2UUB - chains A and H of the 23 polymer chains in the assembly; structure by X-ray diffraction, 2.80 A resolution.

[Chain A]
Molecule: 16S Ribosomal RNA
Organism: Thermus thermophilus
Sequence (1522 nucleotides; row label = number of the first residue in the row; note: 44 numbers in that range are skipped by the numbering (no residue carries them; nothing is unmodelled there); a row labelled like 189A-189L holds insertion residues (189A, then the next letters in order); numbering starts at 0):
     0 UUUGUUGGAG AGUUUGAUCC UGGCUCAGGG UGAACGCUGG CGGCGUGCCU AAGACAUGCA
    60 AGUCGUGCGG GCCG
    76 CGGGGUUUU
    88 ACUCCG
    96 UGGUCAGCGG CGGACGGGUG AGUAACGCGU GGGU
  129A G
   130 ACCUACCCGG AAGAGGGGGA CAACCCGGGG AAACUCGGGC UAAUCCCCCA UGUGGACCCG
189A-189L CCCCUUGGGGUG
   190 UGUCCAAAGG GCUUU
   216 GCCCGCUUCC GGAUGGGCCC GCGUCCCAUC AGCUAGUUGG UGGGGUAAUG GCCCACCAAG
   276 GCGACGACGG GUAGCCGGUC UGAGAGGAUG GCCGGCCACA GGGGCACUGA GACACGGGCC
   336 CCACUCCUAC GGGAGGCAGC AGUUAGGAAU CUUCCGCAAU GGGCGCAAGC CUGACGGAGC
   396 GACGCCGCUU GGAGGAAGAA GCCCUUCGGG GUGUAAACUC CUGA
   441 ACCCGGGACG AAACCCCC
   460 GA
   470 CGAGGGGA
   479 CUGACGGUAC CGGGGUAA
   498 UAGCGCCGGC CAACUCCGUG CCAGCAGCCG CGGUAAUACG GAGGGCGCGA GCGUUACCCG
   558 GAUUCACUGG GCGUAAAGGG CGUGUAGGCG GCCUGGGGCG UCCCAUGUGA AAGACCACGG
   618 CUCAACCGUG GGGGAGCGUG GGAUACGCUC AGGCUAGACG GUGGGAGAGG GUGGUGGAAU
   678 UCCCGGAGUA GCGGUGAAAU GCGCAGAUAC CGGGAGGAAC GCCGAUGGCG AAGGCAGCCA
   738 CCUGGUCCAC CCGUGACGCU GAGGCGCGAA AGCGUGGGGA GCAAACCGGA UUAGAUACCC
   798 GGGUAGUCCA CGCCCUAAAC GAUGCGCGCU AGGUCUCUGG GUCU
   848 CCUGGGGGCC GAAGCUAACG CGUUAAGCGC GCCGCCUGGG GAGUACGGCC GCAAGGCUGA
   908 AACUCAAAGG AAUUGACGGG GGCCCGCACA AGCGGUGGAG CAUGUGGUUU AAUUCGAAGC
   968 AACGCGAAGA ACCUUACCAG GCCUUGACAU GCUA
 1001A G
  1002 GGAACCCGGG UGAAAGCCUG GGGUGCCCC
1030A-1030D GCGA
  1031 GGGGAGCCCU AGCACAGGUG CUGCAUGGCC GUCGUCAGCU CGUGCCGUGA GGUGUUGGGU
  1091 UAAGUCCCGC AACGAGCGCA ACCCCCGCCG UUAGUUGCCA GCGGUUCGGC CGGGCACUCU
  1151 AACGGGACUG CCCGCG
  1168 AAAGCGGGAG GAAGGAGGGG ACGACGUCUG GUCAGCAUGG CCCUUACGGC CUGGGCGACA
  1228 CACGUGCUAC AAUGCCCACU ACAAAGCGAU GCCACCCGGC AACGGGGAGC UAAUCGCAAA
  1288 AAGGUGGGCC CAGUUCGGAU UGGGGUCUGC AACCCGACCC CAUGAAGCCG GAAUCGCUAG
  1348 UAAUCGCGGA UCAGCC
 1363A A
  1364 UGCCGCGGUG AAUACGUUCC CGGGCCUUGU ACACACCGCC CGUCACGCCA UGGGAGCGGG
  1424 CUCUACCCGA AGUCGCCGG
1442A-1442B GA
  1443 GCCUA
  1452 C
  1456 GGGCAGGCGC CGAGGGUAGG GCCCGUGACU GGGGCGAAGU CGUAACAAGG UAGCUGUACC
  1516 GGAAGGUGCG GCUGGAUCAC CUCCUUUCU
Unresolved in the structure: 0-4, 1534-1538
Metal / ion sites: Mg2+ site 1: U12, G22; Mg2+ site 2: U12, C526, A914; Mg2+ site 3: G15, U920; Mg2+ site 4 near G21 (its only coordinating residue here); Mg2+ site 5: A33, C398; Mg2+ site 6: U37, G38; Mg2+ site 7: C48, U114; Mg2+ site 8: C48, G115; Mg2+ site 9 near A53 (its only coordinating residue here); Mg2+ site 10: C58, U387, G388; Mg2+ site 11: A59, U387; Mg2+ site 12: G61, U62, G105; 126 more Mg2+ sites not listed; 23 more K+ sites not listed
Small-molecule neighbours: paromomycin (PAR): G1405, U1406, C1407, A1408, C1409, G1489, C1490, G1491, A1492, A1493, G1494, U1495, C1496
What the authors report for this chain:
  - Mg2+ coordination: C518
  - conformationally variable residues: G530

[Chain H]
Protein: 30S ribosomal protein S8
Organism: Thermus thermophilus
Reference sequence: Q5SHQ2 (RS8_THET8); residue numbers follow UniProt; this construct covers 1-138
Chain sequence (138 residues; row label = number of the first residue in the row):
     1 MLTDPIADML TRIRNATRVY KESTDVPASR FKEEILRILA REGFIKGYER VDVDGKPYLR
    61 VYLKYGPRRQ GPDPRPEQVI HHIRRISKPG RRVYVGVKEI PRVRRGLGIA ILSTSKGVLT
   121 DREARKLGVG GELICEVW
Metal / ion sites: Mg2+ near Ile83 (its only coordinating residue here)

[Interface between chain A and chain H]
Pairs across the interface (76; chain A residue first):
  C564(A) with Arg91(H), hydrogen bond to the sugar
  C586(A) with Pro89(H), phosphate contact; Gly90(H), sugar contact
  G587(A) with Met1(H), base contact; Thr3(H), sugar contact; Pro89(H), phosphate contact; Arg92(H), salt bridge to the phosphate
  G588(A) with Met1(H), sugar contact; Leu2(H), sugar contact; Pro5(H), phosphate contact
  C589(A) with Pro5(H), phosphate contact; Ala28(H), sugar contact; Ser29(H), phosphate contact
  C590(A) with Ser29(H), phosphate contact; Arg30(H), hydrogen bond to the phosphate
  U591(A) with Arg30(H), salt bridge to the phosphate
  G597(A) with Tyr94(H), hydrogen bond to the base
  U598(A) with Tyr94(H), sugar contact
  C599(A) with Val95(H), sugar contact; Gly96(H), phosphate contact; Val97(H), phosphate contact; Val129(H), sugar contact; Gly130(H), hydrogen bond to the sugar; Gly131(H), sugar contact
  C600(A) with Gly96(H), phosphate contact; Val97(H), hydrogen bond to the phosphate; Gly128(H), sugar contact; Val129(H), sugar contact
  A632(A) with Lys98(H), salt bridge to the phosphate
  A640(A) with Ser115(H), hydrogen bond to the sugar
  U641(A) with Ser115(H), sugar contact
  A642(A) with Ser113(H), hydrogen bond to the sugar; Thr114(H), base contact; Ser115(H), base contact; Gly117(H), sugar contact; Val118(H), sugar contact
  C643(A) with Phe31(H), sugar contact; Arg92(H), hydrogen bond to the sugar; Ser113(H), hydrogen bond to the sugar; Glu132(H), hydrogen bond to the sugar
  G644(A) with Arg92(H), sugar contact; Tyr94(H), sugar contact
  U652(A) with Lys56(H), hydrogen bond to the phosphate
  A653(A) with Lys56(H), salt bridge to the phosphate; Pro57(H), base contact
  G654(A) with Met1(H), hydrogen bond to the sugar
  A753(A) with Met1(H), base contact
  G823(A) with Thr3(H), base contact
  C824(A) with Met1(H), hydrogen bond to the sugar
  G825(A) with Leu2(H), sugar contact; Asp8(H), hydrogen bond to the sugar; Thr11(H), base contact; Arg12(H), hydrogen bond to the sugar
  C826(A) with Arg12(H), sugar contact; Asn15(H), hydrogen bond to the sugar
  U827(A) with Asn15(H), sugar contact; Val19(H), sugar contact
  A828(A) with Lys21(H), salt bridge to the phosphate
  A859(A) with Val19(H), base contact
  A860(A) with Arg18(H), sugar contact; Arg75(H), hydrogen bond to the phosphate
  G861(A) with Arg75(H), salt bridge to the phosphate
  C875(A) with Thr11(H), base contact; Arg14(H), hydrogen bond to the sugar; Asn15(H), hydrogen bond to the sugar
  G876(A) with Ala7(H), sugar contact; Thr11(H), hydrogen bond to the sugar; Arg14(H), hydrogen bond to the phosphate
  C877(A) with Thr3(H), hydrogen bond to the base; Asp4(H), sugar contact; Ala7(H), sugar contact; Lys88(H), salt bridge to the phosphate; Pro89(H), phosphate contact
  G878(A) with Thr3(H), sugar contact; Lys88(H), phosphate contact; Pro89(H), phosphate contact
Also at the interface, not in a pair above, chain A (37 interface residues in all): G755, G874, C879
Also at the interface, not in a pair above, chain H (43 interface residues in all): Lys32, Glu99

[In short]
The interface between chain A and chain H involves 37 residues on one side and 43 on the other, with 22
hydrogen bonds and 7 salt bridges. Polar pairs include G597(A)-Tyr94(H), C877(A)-Thr3(H) and C564(A)-Arg91(H).
Chain A binds paromomycin. U12(A) and G22(A) form the Mg2+ site 1. The paper reports Mg2+ coordination by
C518(A); conformational variability at G530(A).
Here chain A is 16S Ribosomal RNA and chain H is 30S ribosomal protein S8, both from Thermus thermophilus.
Entry 2UUB (Structure of the Thermus thermophilus 30S ribosomal subunit complexed with a Valine-ASL with cmo5U
in position ...) was determined by X-ray diffraction together with 2UUC, 2UU9 and 2UUA from the same study.
